3RGS - chains A and D of the 4 polymer chains in the assembly; structure by X-ray diffraction, 1.99 A resolution.

# Chain A (and D)
Name: Catalase
Source organism: Bos taurus
Notes: EC 1.11.1.6; chain D of this document is another copy of the same molecule, construct and numbering; everything in this record applies to it too
UniProt: P00432 (CATA_BOVIN); residues 3-501 here correspond to UniProt positions 4-502 (UniProt number = residue number + 1)
Amino-acid sequence (499 residues; each row starts with the number of its first residue):
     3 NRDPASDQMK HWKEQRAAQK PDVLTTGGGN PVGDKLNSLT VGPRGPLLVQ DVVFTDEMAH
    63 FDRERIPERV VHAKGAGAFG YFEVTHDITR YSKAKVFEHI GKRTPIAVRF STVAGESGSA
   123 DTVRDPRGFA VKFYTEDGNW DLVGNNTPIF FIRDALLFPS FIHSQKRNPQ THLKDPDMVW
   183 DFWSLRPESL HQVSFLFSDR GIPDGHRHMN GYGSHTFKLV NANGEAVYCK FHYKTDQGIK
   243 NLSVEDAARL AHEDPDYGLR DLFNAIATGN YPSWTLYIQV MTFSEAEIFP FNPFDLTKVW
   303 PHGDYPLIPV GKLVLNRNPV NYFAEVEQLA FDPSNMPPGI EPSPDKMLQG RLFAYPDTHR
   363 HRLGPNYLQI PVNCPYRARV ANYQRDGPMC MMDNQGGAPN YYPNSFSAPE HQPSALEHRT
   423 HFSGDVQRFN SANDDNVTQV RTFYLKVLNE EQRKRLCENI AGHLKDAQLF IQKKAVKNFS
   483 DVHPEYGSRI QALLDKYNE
Swiss-Prot annotation at these positions:
  - active site: His74, Asn147
  - binding site (NADP(+)): His193, Phe197, Ser200, Arg202, Asn212, Tyr214, Lys236, Trp302, His304, Gln441, Thr444, Phe445
  - binding site (heme): Tyr357
  - modified residue: Ser8 (Phosphoserine), Lys12 (N6-succinyllysine), Lys220 (N6-succinyllysine), Lys232 (N6-acetyllysine), Ser416 (Phosphoserine), Ser433 (Phosphoserine), Lys448 (N6-acetyllysine), Lys479 (N6-acetyllysine), Lys498 (N6-acetyllysine)
Metal / ion sites: heme Fe: Tyr357 (together with ammonia)
Ligand contacts:
  - heme (HEM), molecule 1: Met60, Phe63, Asp64
  - heme (HEM), molecule 2: Arg71, Val72, Val73, His74, Arg111, Ser113, Gly130, Phe131, Ala132, Val145, Gly146, Asn147, Phe152, Ala157, Phe160, Gly215, Ser216, His217, Leu298, Leu331, Phe333, Met349, Arg353, Ala356, Tyr357, Thr360, His361, Arg364
  - ammonia (NH3): Val73, His74, Phe160, Tyr357
From the paper describing this entry:
  - heme coordination: Tyr357
  - catalytic residues: His74 (citing earlier work)

# Interface between chain A and chain D
Residue-residue contacts (200):
  Arg4(A) - Asp179(D)  salt bridge
  Arg4(A) - Asp468(D)  hydrogen bond (side chain-backbone)
  Arg4(A) - Ala469(D)
  Arg4(A) - Gln470(D)
  Ala7(A) - Thr173(D)
  Ala7(A) - Leu175(D)  hydrophobic
  Gln10(A) - Asn170(D)  hydrogen bond
  Gln10(A) - Gln172(D)  hydrogen bond
  Met11(A) - Asp179(D)
  Met11(A) - Met180(D)  hydrophobic
  Lys12(A) - Gln470(D)
  Asp36(A) - Arg430(D)
  Lys37(A) - Leu158(D)  hydrogen bond (side chain-backbone)
  Leu38(A) - Asp156(D)
  Leu38(A) - Leu159(D)
  Leu38(A) - Arg188(D)
  Asn39(A) - Asp156(D)
  Asn39(A) - Leu158(D)
  Asn39(A) - Arg430(D)  hydrogen bond (backbone-side chain)
  Asn39(A) - Phe431(D)
  Asn39(A) - Asn432(D)  hydrogen bond
  Asn39(A) - Ser433(D)  hydrogen bond (side chain-backbone)
  Ser40(A) - Asp156(D)  hydrogen bond
  Ser40(A) - Leu158(D)
  Ser40(A) - Gln429(D)
  Ser40(A) - Arg430(D)
  Leu41(A) - Val428(D)  hydrophobic
  Leu41(A) - Gln429(D)
  Leu41(A) - Arg430(D)
  Thr42(A) - Asp427(D)
  Thr42(A) - Val428(D)
  Thr42(A) - Gln429(D)  hydrogen bond (backbone-backbone)
  Thr42(A) - Phe431(D)
  Val43(A) - Gly426(D)
  Val43(A) - Asp427(D)
  Gly44(A) - Asp427(D)  hydrogen bond (backbone-backbone)
  Gly44(A) - Phe431(D)
  Pro45(A) - Lys348(D)
  Pro45(A) - Phe431(D)
  Arg46(A) - Phe293(D)
  Arg46(A) - Asn294(D)
  Arg46(A) - Pro295(D)
  Arg46(A) - Pro346(D)
  Arg46(A) - Phe424(D)
  Gly47(A) - Pro346(D)
  Pro48(A) - Gln351(D)
  Pro48(A) - Phe424(D)  hydrophobic
  Leu49(A) - Gln351(D)  hydrogen bond (backbone-side chain)
  Leu50(A) - Val428(D)  hydrophobic
  Asp53(A) - Arg430(D)  salt bridge
  Val55(A) - Arg430(D)
  Phe56(A) - Ala157(D)  hydrophobic
  Phe56(A) - Leu158(D)  hydrophobic
  Phe56(A) - Gly352(D)
  Thr57(A) - Phe355(D)
  Glu59(A) - Leu158(D)
  Met60(A) - Ala157(D)
  Met60(A) - Pro161(D)  hydrophobic
  Met60(A) - Phe355(D)  hydrophobic
  Met60(A) - Ala356(D)  hydrophobic
  Ala61(A) - Asp359(D)
  Phe63(A) - Val72(D)
  Phe63(A) - Val73(D)  hydrophobic
  Phe63(A) - Phe160(D)  hydrophobic
  Phe63(A) - Pro161(D)  hydrophobic
  Phe63(A) - Ile164(D)  hydrophobic
  Asp64(A) - Phe355(D)
  Asp64(A) - Ala356(D)
  Asp64(A) - Asp359(D)
  Asp64(A) - Thr360(D)  hydrogen bond (backbone-side chain)
  Asp64(A) - His363(D)
  Arg65(A) - Asp359(D)  salt bridge
  Arg65(A) - His363(D)
  Glu66(A) - His165(D)  salt bridge
  Arg67(A) - Pro69(D)
  Arg67(A) - Glu70(D)
  Arg67(A) - Val72(D)  hydrogen bond (side chain-backbone)
  Arg67(A) - Lys168(D)
  Arg67(A) - His363(D)  hydrogen bond (backbone-side chain)
  Ile68(A) - Pro69(D)
  Pro69(A) - Arg67(D)
  Pro69(A) - Ile68(D)
  Pro69(A) - Pro69(D)
  Glu70(A) - Arg67(D)
  Val72(A) - Phe63(D)
  Val72(A) - Arg67(D)  hydrogen bond (backbone-side chain)
  Glu118(A) - Ser119(D)
  Glu118(A) - Gly120(D)
  Ser119(A) - Glu118(D)
  Ser119(A) - Arg169(D)
  Gly120(A) - Glu118(D)
  Gly120(A) - Gly120(D)
  Gly120(A) - Ser121(D)
  Ser121(A) - Gly120(D)
  Asp156(A) - Leu38(D)
  Asp156(A) - Asn39(D)
  Asp156(A) - Ser40(D)  hydrogen bond
  Ala157(A) - Phe56(D)  hydrophobic
  Ala157(A) - Met60(D)
  Leu158(A) - Lys37(D)  hydrogen bond (backbone-side chain)
  Leu158(A) - Asn39(D)
  Leu158(A) - Ser40(D)
  Leu158(A) - Phe56(D)  hydrophobic
  Leu158(A) - Glu59(D)
  Leu159(A) - Leu38(D)
  Phe160(A) - Phe63(D)  hydrophobic
  Pro161(A) - Met60(D)  hydrophobic
  Pro161(A) - Phe63(D)  hydrophobic
  Ile164(A) - Phe63(D)  hydrophobic
  His165(A) - Glu66(D)  salt bridge
  Lys168(A) - Arg67(D)
  Arg169(A) - Ser119(D)
  Arg169(A) - Asp258(D)  salt bridge
  Asn170(A) - Gln10(D)  hydrogen bond
  Pro171(A) - Asn323(D)
  Pro171(A) - Tyr324(D)  hydrogen bond (backbone-backbone)
  Gln172(A) - Gln10(D)  hydrogen bond
  Gln172(A) - Phe265(D)
  Gln172(A) - Pro321(D)  hydrogen bond (side chain-backbone)
  Gln172(A) - Val322(D)
  Gln172(A) - Tyr324(D)
  Thr173(A) - Ala7(D)
  Thr173(A) - Gln10(D)
  Thr173(A) - Phe265(D)
  His174(A) - Tyr324(D)
  Leu175(A) - Ala7(D)  hydrophobic
  Leu175(A) - Asp258(D)
  Leu175(A) - Leu261(D)  hydrophobic
  Leu175(A) - Arg262(D)
  Asp179(A) - Arg4(D)  salt bridge
  Asp179(A) - Met11(D)
  Met180(A) - Met11(D)  hydrophobic
  Arg188(A) - Leu38(D)
  Ala250(A) - His254(D)
  His254(A) - Ala250(D)
  His254(A) - His254(D)
  Asp258(A) - Arg169(D)  salt bridge
  Asp258(A) - Leu175(D)
  Leu261(A) - His174(D)
  Leu261(A) - Leu175(D)  hydrophobic
  Arg262(A) - Leu175(D)
  Phe265(A) - Gln172(D)
  Phe265(A) - Thr173(D)
  Phe293(A) - Arg46(D)
  Asn294(A) - Arg46(D)
  Pro295(A) - Arg46(D)
  Pro321(A) - Gln172(D)  hydrogen bond (backbone-side chain)
  Val322(A) - Gln172(D)
  Asn323(A) - Pro171(D)
  Tyr324(A) - Pro171(D)  hydrogen bond (backbone-backbone)
  Tyr324(A) - Gln172(D)
  Tyr324(A) - His174(D)
  Pro346(A) - Arg46(D)
  Pro346(A) - Gly47(D)
  Lys348(A) - Pro45(D)
  Gln351(A) - Pro48(D)
  Gln351(A) - Leu49(D)  hydrogen bond (side chain-backbone)
  Gly352(A) - Leu49(D)
  Gly352(A) - Phe56(D)
  Phe355(A) - Thr57(D)
  Phe355(A) - Met60(D)  hydrophobic
  Phe355(A) - Asp64(D)
  Ala356(A) - Asp64(D)
  Asp359(A) - Ala61(D)
  Asp359(A) - Asp64(D)
  Asp359(A) - Arg65(D)  salt bridge
  Thr360(A) - Asp64(D)  hydrogen bond (side chain-backbone)
  His363(A) - Asp64(D)
  His363(A) - Arg65(D)
  His363(A) - Arg67(D)  hydrogen bond (side chain-backbone)
  Phe424(A) - Arg46(D)
  Phe424(A) - Gly47(D)
  Phe424(A) - Pro48(D)
  Gly426(A) - Val43(D)
  Asp427(A) - Thr42(D)
  Asp427(A) - Val43(D)
  Asp427(A) - Gly44(D)  hydrogen bond (backbone-backbone)
  Val428(A) - Leu41(D)  hydrophobic
  Val428(A) - Thr42(D)
  Val428(A) - Val43(D)  hydrophobic
  Val428(A) - Leu50(D)  hydrophobic
  Gln429(A) - Ser40(D)
  Gln429(A) - Leu41(D)
  Gln429(A) - Thr42(D)  hydrogen bond (backbone-backbone)
  Arg430(A) - Asp36(D)
  Arg430(A) - Asn39(D)  hydrogen bond (side chain-backbone)
  Arg430(A) - Ser40(D)
  Arg430(A) - Leu41(D)
  Arg430(A) - Asp53(D)  salt bridge
  Arg430(A) - Val55(D)
  Phe431(A) - Asn39(D)
  Phe431(A) - Thr42(D)
  Phe431(A) - Gly44(D)
  Phe431(A) - Pro45(D)
  Asn432(A) - Asn39(D)  hydrogen bond
  Ser433(A) - Asn39(D)  hydrogen bond (backbone-side chain)
  Asp468(A) - Arg4(D)  hydrogen bond (backbone-side chain)
  Ala469(A) - Arg4(D)
  Gln470(A) - Arg4(D)
  Gln470(A) - Lys12(D)
Interface residues without a listed pair, chain A (102 interface residues in all): Ser8, Gln52, Arg71, Val73, Asp177, Ala253, Ala288, Phe296, Ser425
Interface residues without a listed pair, chain D (100 interface residues in all): Arg71, Asp177, Ala253, Ala288, Phe296, Ser425

# In short
102 residues of chain A face 100 of chain D across their interface, with 32 hydrogen bonds and 10 salt
bridges. Polar pairs include Arg4(A)-Asp179(D), Asp53(A)-Arg430(D) and Arg65(A)-Asp359(D). Bound to chain A:
heme and ammonia. From the paper: the catalytic residue His74(A); heme coordination by Tyr357(A).
Both chains are Catalase (Bos taurus). Entry 3RGS (Structural and kinetic analysis of the beef liver catalase
with the ammonia as a ligand) was determined by X-ray diffraction together with 3RE8 and 3RGP from the same
study.
